PDB entry 8E5M | X-ray diffraction, 1.84 A resolution | chains A and E of the 3 polymer chains in the assembly

Chain A (and E):
Molecule: Arginase-1
Organism: Homo sapiens
Notes: EC 3.5.3.1; chain E of this document is another copy of the same molecule, construct and numbering; everything in this record applies to it too
UniProt: P05089 (ARGI1_HUMAN); numbering as in UniProt (aligned over 1-322)
Sequence (322 residues; each row starts with the number of its first residue):
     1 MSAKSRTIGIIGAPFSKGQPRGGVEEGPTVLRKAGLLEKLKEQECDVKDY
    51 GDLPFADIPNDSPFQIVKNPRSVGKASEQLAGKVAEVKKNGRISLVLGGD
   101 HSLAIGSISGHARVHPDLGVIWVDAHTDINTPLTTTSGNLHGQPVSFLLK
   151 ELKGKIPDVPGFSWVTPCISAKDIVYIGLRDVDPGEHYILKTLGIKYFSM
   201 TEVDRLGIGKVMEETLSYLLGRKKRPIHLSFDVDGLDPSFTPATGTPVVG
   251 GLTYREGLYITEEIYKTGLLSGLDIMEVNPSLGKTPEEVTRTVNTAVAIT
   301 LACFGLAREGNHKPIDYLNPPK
Disordered / not traced: 1-2, 320-322
Curated features (UniProtKB/Swiss-Prot):
  - binding site (Mn(2+)): His101, Asp124, His126, Asp128, Asp232, Asp234
  - binding site (substrate): His126 to Asn130, Ser137 to Asn139, Asp183, Thr246, Glu277
  - modified residue: Lys17 (N6-succinyllysine), Ser62 (Phosphoserine), Ser72 (Phosphoserine), Lys75 (N6-succinyllysine), Ser163 (Phosphoserine), Ser217 (Phosphoserine)
  - natural variant: Ile11 (I11T: In ARGIN), Gly27 (G27D: In ARGIN), Gly74 (G74V: In ARGIN), Ala125 (A125V: In ARGIN), Thr134 (T134I: In ARGIN), Gly138 (G138V: In ARGIN), Arg180 (R180T: In ARGIN), Gly235 (G235R: In ARGIN), Arg308 (R308Q: In ARGIN)
Bound ions: Mn2+ site 1: His101, Asp124, Asp128, Asp232; Mn2+ site 2: Asp124, His126, Asp232, Asp234
Small-molecule neighbours: UKR (1-{[(3S,4S)-3-({4-[2-(4-fluorobenzene-1-sulfonyl)ethyl]piperidin-1-yl}methyl)-4-(3-fluorophenyl)pyrrolidin-1-yl]methyl}cyclopentane-1-carboxylic acid): His126, Asp128, Asn130, Thr136, Ser137, His141, Gly142, Asp181, Asp183, Glu186, Thr246, Pro247, Val248, Val249

Chain A / chain E interface:
Pairs across the interface (45; chain A residue first):
  Ile208(A) - Asp204(E)
  Gly209(A) - Arg205(E)
  Tyr254(A) - Val249(E)
  Tyr254(A) - Gly250(E)
  Arg255(A) - Met200(E)
  Arg255(A) - Val203(E)
  Arg255(A) - Asp204(E)  salt bridge
  Arg255(A) - Gly250(E)
  Arg255(A) - Gly251(E)  hydrogen bond (side chain-backbone)
  Arg255(A) - Leu252(E)
  Arg255(A) - Thr253(E)
  Arg255(A) - Glu256(E)  salt bridge
  Tyr259(A) - Thr201(E)
  Tyr259(A) - Asp204(E)
  Tyr259(A) - Arg205(E)  hydrogen bond
  Glu262(A) - Thr201(E)  hydrogen bond
  Glu263(A) - Arg205(E)  salt bridge
  Lys266(A) - Arg205(E)
  Arg308(A) - Leu179(E)
  Arg308(A) - Arg180(E)
  Arg308(A) - Val182(E)
  Arg308(A) - Met200(E)
  Arg308(A) - Thr201(E)  hydrogen bond
  Arg308(A) - Asp204(E)  salt bridge
  Glu309(A) - Val182(E)
  Glu309(A) - His187(E)  salt bridge
  Glu309(A) - Lys191(E)  salt bridge
  Glu309(A) - Tyr197(E)  hydrogen bond
  Glu309(A) - Ser199(E)
  Gly310(A) - Val182(E)
  Gly310(A) - His187(E)  hydrogen bond (backbone-side chain)
  Asn311(A) - Pro184(E)
  Asn311(A) - His187(E)
  His312(A) - Pro184(E)
  His312(A) - His187(E)  hydrogen bond
  His312(A) - Tyr188(E)
  Ile315(A) - Tyr188(E)
  Asp316(A) - Tyr188(E)  hydrogen bond
  Tyr317(A) - Thr134(E)
  Tyr317(A) - Pro184(E)
  Tyr317(A) - Gly185(E)
  Tyr317(A) - Tyr188(E)  hydrophobic
  Leu318(A) - Leu152(E)  hydrophobic
  Leu318(A) - Lys155(E)  hydrogen bond (backbone-side chain)
  Leu318(A) - Tyr188(E)
Other interface residues (no listed pair), chain A (18 interface residues in all): Glu256
Other interface residues (no listed pair), chain E (29 interface residues in all): Thr131, Asp181, Asp183, Ile189, Leu190

Summary:
Chain A and chain E form an interface of 18 and 29 residues respectively; the contacts include 9 hydrogen
bonds and 6 salt bridges. Among the polar pairs are Arg255(A)-Asp204(E), Arg255(A)-Glu256(E) and
Glu263(A)-Arg205(E). Bound to chain A: compound UKR.
Chain A and chain E are both Arginase-1 (Homo sapiens); the structure, Structure of ARG1 complex with
pyrrolidine-based non-boronic acid inhibitor 6, was determined by X-ray diffraction (same publication as
8E5N).
